PDB entry 1XK3 | X-ray diffraction, 2.08 A resolution | chain A

== Chain A ==
Molecule: Heme oxygenase 1
Source organism: Homo sapiens
Notes: EC 1.14.99.3
UniProtKB: P09601 (HMOX1_HUMAN); numbering as in UniProt (aligned over 1-233)
Amino-acid sequence (233 residues; each row starts with the number of its first residue):
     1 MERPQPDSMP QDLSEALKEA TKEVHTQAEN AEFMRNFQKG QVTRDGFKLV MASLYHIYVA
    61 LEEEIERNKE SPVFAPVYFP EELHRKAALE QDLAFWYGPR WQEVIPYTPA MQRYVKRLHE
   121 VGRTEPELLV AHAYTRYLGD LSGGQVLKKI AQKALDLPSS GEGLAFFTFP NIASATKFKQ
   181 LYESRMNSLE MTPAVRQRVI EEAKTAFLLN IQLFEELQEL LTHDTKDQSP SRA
Unresolved in the structure: 1-9, 224-233
Construct notes: engineered mutation Glu183 (Arg in P09601)
Ion coordination: heme Fe: His25 (together with nitric oxide)
Ligand contacts:
  - heme (HEM): Lys18, His25, Ala28, Glu29, Met34, Gln38, Tyr134, Thr135, Arg136, Leu138, Gly139, Ser142, Gly143, Val146, Leu147, Lys179, Glu183, Phe207, Asn210, Phe214
  - nitric oxide (NO): His25, Gly139, Asp140, Gly143, Leu147
Curated features (UniProtKB/Swiss-Prot):
  - binding site (heme b): Lys18, His25, Tyr134
  - site: Asp140 (Important for catalytic activity)
  - modified residue: Ser229 (Phosphoserine)
  - mutagenesis: Asp140 (D140A/H/N/F/L: Inactive as a heme oxygenase but active as a peroxidase)

== In short ==
Chain A binds heme and nitric oxide. UniProt lists 3 heme b-binding residues and one mutagenesis site.
Chain A is Heme oxygenase 1 (Homo sapiens); the structure, NADPH- and Ascorbate-Supported Heme Oxygenase
Reactions are Distinct. Regiospecificity of Heme Cleavage by the R183E Mutant, was determined by X-ray
diffraction (same publication as 1XK2).
